PDB entry 3RZO | X-ray diffraction, 3.00 A resolution | chains B and J of the 12 polymer chains in the assembly

[Chain B]
Molecule: DNA-directed RNA polymerase II subunit RPB2
Source organism: Saccharomyces cerevisiae S288c
Notes: EC 2.7.7.6
Reference sequence: P08518 (RPB2_YEAST); residues 1-1224 here = UniProt positions 1-1224
Amino-acid sequence (1224 residues; numbered 1 to 1224; the number before each row is that of its first residue):
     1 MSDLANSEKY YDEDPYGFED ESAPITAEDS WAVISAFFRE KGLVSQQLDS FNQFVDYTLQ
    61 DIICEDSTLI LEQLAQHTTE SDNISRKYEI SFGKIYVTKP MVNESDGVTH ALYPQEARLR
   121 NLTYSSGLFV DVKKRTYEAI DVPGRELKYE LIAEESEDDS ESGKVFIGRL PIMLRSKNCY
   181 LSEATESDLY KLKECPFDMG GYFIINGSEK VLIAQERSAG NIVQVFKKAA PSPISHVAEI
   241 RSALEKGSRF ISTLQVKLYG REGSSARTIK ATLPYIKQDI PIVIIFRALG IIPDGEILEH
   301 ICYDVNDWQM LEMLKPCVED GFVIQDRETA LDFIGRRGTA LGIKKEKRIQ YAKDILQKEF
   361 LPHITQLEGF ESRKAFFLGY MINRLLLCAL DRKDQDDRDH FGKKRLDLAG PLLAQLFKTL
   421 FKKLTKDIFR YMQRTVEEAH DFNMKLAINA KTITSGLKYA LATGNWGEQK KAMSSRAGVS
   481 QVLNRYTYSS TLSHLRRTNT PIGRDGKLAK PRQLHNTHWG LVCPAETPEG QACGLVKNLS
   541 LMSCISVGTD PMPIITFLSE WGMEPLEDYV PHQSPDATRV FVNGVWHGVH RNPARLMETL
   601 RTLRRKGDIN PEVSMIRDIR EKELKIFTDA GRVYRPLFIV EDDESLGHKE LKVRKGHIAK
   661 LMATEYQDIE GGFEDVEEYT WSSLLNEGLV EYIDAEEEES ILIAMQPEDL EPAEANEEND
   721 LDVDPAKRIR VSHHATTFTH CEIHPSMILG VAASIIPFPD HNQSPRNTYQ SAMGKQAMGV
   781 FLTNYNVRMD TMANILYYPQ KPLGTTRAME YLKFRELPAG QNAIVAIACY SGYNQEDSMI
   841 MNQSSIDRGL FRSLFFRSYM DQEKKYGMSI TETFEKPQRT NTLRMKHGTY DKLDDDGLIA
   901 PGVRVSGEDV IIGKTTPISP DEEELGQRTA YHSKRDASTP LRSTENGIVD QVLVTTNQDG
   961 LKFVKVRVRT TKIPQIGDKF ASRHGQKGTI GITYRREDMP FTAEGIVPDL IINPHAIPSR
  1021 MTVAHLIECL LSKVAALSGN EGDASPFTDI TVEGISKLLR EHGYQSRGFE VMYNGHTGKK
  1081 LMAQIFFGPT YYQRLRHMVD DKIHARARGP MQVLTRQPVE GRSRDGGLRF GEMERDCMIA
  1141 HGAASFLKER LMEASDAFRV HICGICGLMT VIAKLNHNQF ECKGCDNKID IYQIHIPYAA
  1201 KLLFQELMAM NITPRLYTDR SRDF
Not modelled in the structure: 1-19, 71-88, 142-163, 336-344, 438-445, 503-508, 669-677, 716-721, 920-932
Ion coordination: Zn2+: Cys1163, Cys1166, Cys1182, Cys1185
What the authors report for this chain:
  - binding site for the 4-nt RNA strand: Lys979, Lys987

[Chain J]
Molecule: DNA-directed RNA polymerases I, II, and III subunit RPABC5
Source organism: Saccharomyces cerevisiae S288c
Reference sequence: P22139 (RPAB5_YEAST); numbering as in UniProt (aligned over 1-70)
Amino-acid sequence (70 residues; row label = number of the first residue in the row):
     1 MIVPVRCFSC GKVVGDKWES YLNLLQEDEL DEGTALSRLG LKRYCCRRMI LTHVDLIEKF
    61 LRYNPLEKRD
Not modelled in the structure: 66-70
Curated features (UniProtKB/Swiss-Prot):
  - binding site (Zn(2+)): Cys7, Cys10, Cys45, Cys46
  - cross-link: Lys59 (Glycyl lysine isopeptide (Lys-Gly) (interchain with G-Cter in ubiquitin))
Ion coordination: Zn2+: Cys7, Cys10, Cys45, Cys46

[Chain B / chain J interface]
Pairs across the interface (68):
  Glu186(B) - Arg62(J)  salt bridge
  Ser187(B) - Arg62(J)
  Tyr190(B) - Lys59(J)
  Tyr190(B) - Arg62(J)
  Tyr190(B) - Tyr63(J)
  Lys193(B) - Pro65(J)
  Glu194(B) - Tyr63(J)
  Cys195(B) - Tyr63(J)
  Pro196(B) - Tyr63(J)
  Val780(B) - Leu56(J)  hydrophobic
  Val780(B) - Phe60(J)  hydrophobic
  Thr783(B) - Lys59(J)
  Thr783(B) - Phe60(J)
  Thr783(B) - Tyr63(J)
  Asn784(B) - Tyr63(J)  hydrogen bond (backbone-side chain)
  Tyr785(B) - Met1(J)
  Tyr785(B) - Phe60(J)  hydrophobic
  Asn786(B) - Phe60(J)
  Ile795(B) - Met1(J)  hydrophobic
  Leu796(B) - Met1(J)
  Tyr797(B) - Met1(J)
  Tyr798(B) - Met1(J)
  Tyr798(B) - Ile2(J)
  Tyr798(B) - Pro4(J)  hydrophobic
  Gln800(B) - Arg48(J)
  Gln800(B) - Met49(J)
  Gln800(B) - Thr52(J)
  Lys801(B) - Leu51(J)  hydrogen bond (side chain-backbone)
  Lys801(B) - Thr52(J)  hydrogen bond (backbone-side chain)
  Lys801(B) - Val54(J)
  Arg815(B) - Val54(J)
  Glu816(B) - Val54(J)
  Glu816(B) - Leu56(J)
  Pro818(B) - Val54(J)  hydrophobic
  Asn822(B) - Arg48(J)  hydrogen bond (backbone-side chain)
  Asn822(B) - Thr52(J)  hydrogen bond
  Ile824(B) - Ser9(J)
  Ile824(B) - Tyr44(J)  hydrophobic
  Ile824(B) - Cys45(J)  hydrophobic
  Ile824(B) - Arg48(J)
  Ser845(B) - Phe8(J)
  Arg848(B) - Cys7(J)
  Arg848(B) - Phe8(J)  hydrogen bond (side chain-backbone)
  Arg848(B) - Ser9(J)  hydrogen bond (side chain-backbone)
  Arg848(B) - Cys10(J)
  Arg848(B) - Gly11(J)
  Gly849(B) - Phe8(J)
  Leu850(B) - Phe8(J)
  Arg996(B) - Ser9(J)
  Arg996(B) - Cys10(J)
  Ile1006(B) - Arg43(J)
  Val1007(B) - Ser9(J)
  Asp1009(B) - Ser9(J)  hydrogen bond
  Asp1009(B) - Arg48(J)  salt bridge
  Lys1033(B) - Tyr44(J)
  Ala1035(B) - Leu51(J)
  Ala1036(B) - Tyr44(J)  hydrophobic
  Ala1036(B) - Arg47(J)  hydrogen bond (backbone-side chain)
  Leu1037(B) - Tyr44(J)  hydrophobic
  Leu1037(B) - Arg47(J)  hydrogen bond (backbone-side chain)
  Ser1038(B) - Gly33(J)
  Gly1039(B) - Glu32(J)
  Gly1039(B) - Gly33(J)
  Gly1039(B) - Arg47(J)
  Gly1039(B) - Leu51(J)
  Tyr1064(B) - Tyr44(J)
  Glu1070(B) - Tyr44(J)  hydrogen bond
  Phe1087(B) - Tyr44(J)
Interface residues without a listed pair, chain B (52 interface residues in all): Phe197, Pro799, Pro802, Leu803, Leu817, Gln821, Ala823, Ser844, Glu1004, Asn1040, Gly1088, Pro1089
Interface residues without a listed pair, chain J (30 interface residues in all): Val5, Arg6, Asp31, Leu36, Asn64

[Summary]
Chain B and chain J form an interface of 52 and 30 residues respectively, with 11 hydrogen bonds and 2 salt
bridges. Polar pairs include Glu186(B)-Arg62(J), Asp1009(B)-Arg48(J) and Asn784(B)-Tyr63(J). From UniProt: 4
Zn2+-binding residues on chain J. The paper reports a binding site for the 4-nt RNA strand at Lys979(B) and
Lys987(B).
Here chain B is DNA-directed RNA polymerase II subunit RPB2 and chain J is DNA-directed RNA polymerases I, II,
and III subunit RPABC5, both from Saccharomyces cerevisiae S288c. Entry 3RZO (RNA Polymerase II Initiation
Complex with a 4-nt RNA) was determined by X-ray diffraction (same publication as 3RZD, 3S14, 3S15, 3S16,
3S17, 3S1M and 5 further entries).
